PDB entry 5UPT | X-ray diffraction, 1.92 A resolution | chain A

# Chain A
Protein: Acyl-CoA synthetase PtmA2
Source organism: Streptomyces platensis subsp. rosaceus
UniProtKB: A0A0A0V031 (A0A0A0V031_STRPT); residue numbers follow UniProt; this construct covers 2-522
Sequence (525 residues; each row starts with the number of its first residue; numbers below 1 keep their minus sign (Ser-2 is residue -2)):
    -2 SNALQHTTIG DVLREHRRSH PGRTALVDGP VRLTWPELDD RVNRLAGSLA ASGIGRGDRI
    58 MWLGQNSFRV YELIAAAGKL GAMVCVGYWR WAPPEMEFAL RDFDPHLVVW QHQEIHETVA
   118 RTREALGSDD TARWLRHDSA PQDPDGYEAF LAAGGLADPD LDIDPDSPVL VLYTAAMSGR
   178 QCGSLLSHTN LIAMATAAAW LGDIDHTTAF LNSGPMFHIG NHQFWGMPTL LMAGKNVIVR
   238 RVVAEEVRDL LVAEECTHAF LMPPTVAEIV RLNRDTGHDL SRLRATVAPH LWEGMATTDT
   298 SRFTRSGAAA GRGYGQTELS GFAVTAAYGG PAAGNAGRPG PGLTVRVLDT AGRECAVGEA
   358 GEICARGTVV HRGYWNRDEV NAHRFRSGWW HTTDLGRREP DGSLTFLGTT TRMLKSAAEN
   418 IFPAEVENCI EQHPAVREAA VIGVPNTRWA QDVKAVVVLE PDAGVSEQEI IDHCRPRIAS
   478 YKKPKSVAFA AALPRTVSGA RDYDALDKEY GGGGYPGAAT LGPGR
Disordered / not traced: -2, 514-522
Modified residues: Mse58, Mse80, Mse93, Mse174, Mse191, Mse213, Mse224, Mse229, Mse259, Mse292, Mse410 (selenomethionine; parent Met)
Sequence notes: expression tag (-2 to 1); conflict Pro141 (Ala in A0A0A0V031), Asp246 (Gly in A0A0A0V031)
Small-molecule neighbours:
  - 8JG ((7alpha,8alpha,10alpha,13alpha)-7,16-dihydroxykauran-18-oic acid), molecule 1: Tyr85, Arg87, Pro212, Phe214, His215, Phe257, Mse259, Ser495
  - 8JG, molecule 2: Trp86, Arg87, Ser210, Pro212, Arg238, Val239, Mse259, Pro261, Thr262
  - 8JG, molecule 3: His215, Ile216, Gly217, Phe221, Phe257, Phe300, Ala305, Ala306, Gly312, Gln313, Gly318, Phe319
From the paper describing this entry:
  - conformationally variable residues (side-chain flip): His215
  - binding site for 8JG: His215
  - mutagenesis - A497K: increased catalytic activity
  - mutagenesis - T406R/T408K: unchanged catalytic activity
  - catalytic residues: His215
  - mutagenesis - H215A: abolished catalytic activity on adenylate 6
  - mutagenesis - E416A (100-fold): decreased catalytic activity on 6
  - mutagenesis - A497K: unchanged catalytic activity on 6

# In short
Ligands of chain A: 3 copies of compound 8JG. The paper reports the catalytic residue His215; A497K increases
catalytic activity; 4 substitutions were tested in all.
Chain A is Acyl-CoA synthetase PtmA2 (Streptomyces platensis subsp. rosaceus); the structure, Acyl-CoA
synthetase PtmA2 from Streptomyces platensis in complex with SBNP468 ligand, was determined by X-ray
diffraction, deposited together with 5E7Q.
